Entry 1SUB (X-ray diffraction, 1.75 A resolution); this record covers chain A.

# Chain A
Name: Subtilisin bpn' crb-S3
Organism: Bacillus amyloliquefaciens
Notes: EC 3.4.21.62
Reference sequence: P00782 (SUBT_BACAM); residues 1-275 here correspond to UniProt positions 108-382 (UniProt number = residue number + 107)
Chain sequence (275 residues; each row starts with the number of its first residue):
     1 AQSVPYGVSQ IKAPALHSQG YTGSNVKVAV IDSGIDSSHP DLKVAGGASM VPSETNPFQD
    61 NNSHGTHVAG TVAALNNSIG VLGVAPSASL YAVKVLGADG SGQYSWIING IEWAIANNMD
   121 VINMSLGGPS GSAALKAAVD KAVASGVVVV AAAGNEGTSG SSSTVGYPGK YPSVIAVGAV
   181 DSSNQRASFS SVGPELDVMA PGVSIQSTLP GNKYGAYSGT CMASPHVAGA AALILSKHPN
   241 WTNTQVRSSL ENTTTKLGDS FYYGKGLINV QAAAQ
Modified residues: Cys221 (3-sulfinoalanine; CSD)
Differences from the reference sequence: engineered mutation Ser218 (Asn325 in P00782), Cys221 (Ser328 in P00782)
Metal / ion sites: Ca2+: Gln2, Asp41, Leu75, Asn77, Ile79, Val81; K+: Gly169, Tyr171, Val174
Residues lining bound ligands: acetone (ACN): Gln185, Arg186, Tyr262, Tyr263

# Summary
Ligands of chain A: acetone. Gln2, Asp41, Leu75, Asn77, Ile79 and Val81 coordinate Ca2+. Gly169, Tyr171 and
Val174 form the K+ site.
Chain A is Subtilisin bpn' crb-S3 (Bacillus amyloliquefaciens); the structure, Calcium-independent subtilisin
by design, was determined by X-ray diffraction, deposited together with 1SUC and 1SUD.
